Entry 3CMA (X-ray diffraction, 2.80 A resolution); this record covers chains R and 0 of the 33 polymer chains in the assembly.

Chain R:
Molecule: 50S ribosomal protein L22P
From: Haloarcula marismortui
UniProt: P10970 (RL22_HALMA); residues 0-154 here correspond to UniProt positions 1-155 (UniProt number = residue number + 1)
Chain sequence (155 residues; row label = number of the first residue in the row; numbering starts at 0):
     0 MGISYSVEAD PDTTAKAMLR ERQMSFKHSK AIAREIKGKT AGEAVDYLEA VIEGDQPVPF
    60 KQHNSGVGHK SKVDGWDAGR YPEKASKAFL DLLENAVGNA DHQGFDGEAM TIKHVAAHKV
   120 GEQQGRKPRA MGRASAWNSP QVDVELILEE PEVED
Not modelled in the structure: 0, 151-154
Metal / ion sites: Mg2+ near Gly65 (its only coordinating residue here); Na+ site 1 near Ser70 (its only coordinating residue here); Na+ site 2 near Val72 (its only coordinating residue here)

Chain 0:
Molecule: 23S ribosomal RNA
From: Haloarcula marismortui
Sequence (2923 nucleotides; each row starts with the number of its first residue):
     1 GUUGGCUACU AUGCCAGCUG GUGGAUUGCU CGGCUCAGGC GCUGAUGAAG GACGUGCCAA
    61 GCUGCGAUAA GCUGUGGGGA GCCGCACGGA GGCGAAGAAC CACAGAUUUC CGAAUGAGAA
   121 UCUCUCUAAC AAUUGCUUCG CGCAAUGAGG AACCCCGAGA ACUGAAACAU CUCAGUAUCG
   181 GGAGGAACAG AAAACGCAAC GUGAUGUCGU UAGUAACCGC GAGUGAACGC GAUACAGCCC
   241 AAACCGAAGC CCUCACGGGC AAUGUGGUGU CAGGGCUACC UCUCAUCAGC CGACCGUCUU
   301 CACGAAGUCU CUUGGAAUAG AGCGUGAUAC AGGGUGACAA CCCCGUACUG AAGACCAGUA
   361 CGCUGUGCGG UAGUGCCAGA GUAGCGGGGG UUGGAUAUCC CUCGCGAAUA ACGCAGGCAU
   421 CGACUGCGAA GGCUAAACAC AACCUGAGAC CGAUAGUGAA CAAGUAGUGU GAACGAACGC
   481 UGCAAAGUAC CCUCAGAAGG GAGGCGAAAU AGAGCAUGAA AUCAGUUGGC GAUCGAGCGA
   541 CAGGGCAUAC AAGGUCCCUU GACGAAUGAC CGAGACGCGA GUCUCCAGUA AGACUCACGG
   601 GAAGCCGAUG UUCUGUCGUA CGUUUUGAAA AACGAGCCAG GGAGUGUGUC UGUAUGGCAA
   661 GUCUAACCGG AGUAUCCGGG GAGGCACAGG GAAACCGACA UGGCCGCAGG GCUUUGCCCG
   721 AGGGCCGCCG UCUUCAAGGG CGGGGAGCCA UGUGGACACG ACCCGAAUCC GGACGAUCUA
   781 CGCAUGGACA AGAUGAAGCG UGCCGAAAGG CACGUGGAAG UCUGUUAGAG UUGGUGUCCU
   841 ACAAUACCCU CUCGUGAUCU AUGUGUAGGG GUGAAAGGCC CAUCGAGUCC GGCAACAGCU
   901 GGUUCCAAUC GAAACAUGUC GAAGCAUGAC CUCCGCCGAG GUAGUCUGUG AGGUAGAGCG
   961 ACCGAUUGGU GUGUCCGCCU CCGAGAGGAG UCGGCACACC UGUCAAACUC CAAACUUACA
  1021 GACGCUGUUU GACGCGGGGA UUCCGGUGCG CGGGGUAAGC CUGUGUACCA GGAGGGGAAC
  1081 AACCCAGAGA UAGGUUAAGG UCCCCAAGUG UGGAUUAAGU GUAAUCCUCU GAAGGUGGUC
  1141 UCGAGCCCUA GACAGCCGGG AGGUGAGCUU AGAAGCAGCU ACCCUCUAAG AAAAGCGUAA
  1201 CAGCUUACCG GCCGAGGUUU GAGGCGCCCA AAAUGAUCGG GACUCAAAUC CACCACCGAG
  1261 ACCUGUCCGU ACCACUCAUA CUGGUAAUCG AGUAGAUUGG CGCUCUAAUU GGAUGGAAGC
  1321 AGGGGCGAGA GCUCCUGUGG ACCGAUUAGU GACGAAAAUC CUGGCCAUAG UAGCAGCGAU
  1381 AGUCGGGUGA GAACCCCGAC GGCCUAAUGG AUAAGGGUUC CUCAGCACUG CUGAUCAGCU
  1441 GAGGGUUAGC CGGUCCUAAG UCUCACCGCA ACUCGACUGA GACGAAAUGG GAAACAGGUU
  1501 AAUAUUCCUG UGCCAUCAUG CAGUGAAAGU UGACGCCCUG GGGUCGAUCA CGCCGGGCAU
  1561 UCGCCCGGUC GAACCGUCCA ACUCCGUGGA AGCCGUAAUG GCAGGAAGCG GACGAACGGC
  1621 GGCAUAGGGA AACGUGAUUC AACCUGGGGC CCAUGAAAAG ACGAGCAUGA UGUCCGUACC
  1681 GAGAACCGAC ACAGGUGUCC AUGGCGGCGA AAGCCAAGGC CUGUCGGGAG CAACCAACGU
  1741 UAGGGAAUUC GGCAAGUUAG UCCCGUACCU UCGGAAGAAG GGAUGCCUGC UCCGGAACGG
  1801 AGCAGGUCGC AGUGACUCGG AAGCUCGGAC UGUCUAGUAA CAACAUAGGU GACCGCAAAU
  1861 CCGCAAGGAC UCGUACGGUC ACUGAAUCCU GCCCAGUGCA GGUAUCUGAA CACCUCGUAC
  1921 AAGAGGACGA AGGACCUGUC AACGGCGGGG GUAACUAUGA CCCUCUUAAG GUAGCGUAGU
  1981 ACCUUGCCGC AUCAGUAGCG GCUUGCAUGA AUGGAUUAAC CAGAGCUUCA CUGUCCCAAC
  2041 GUUGGGCCCG GUGAACUGUA CAUUCCAGUG CGGAGUCUGG AGACACCCAG GGGGAAGCGA
  2101 AGACCCUAUG GAGCUUUACU GCAGGCUGUC GCUGAGACGU GGUCGCCGAU GUGCAGCAUA
  2161 GGUAGGAGUC GUUACAGAGG UACCCGCGCU AGCGGGCCAC CCAGACAACA GUGAAAUACU
  2221 ACCCGUCGGU GACUGCGACU CUCACUCCGG GAGGAGGACA CCGAUAGCCG GGCAGUUUGA
  2281 CUGGGGCGGU ACGCGCUCGA AAAGAUAUCG AGCGCGCCCU AUGGUCAUCU CAGCCGGGAC
  2341 AGAGACCCGG CGAAGAGUGC AAGAGCAAAA GAUGACUUGA CAGUGUUCUU CCCAACGAGG
  2401 AACGCUGACG CGAAAGCGUG GUCUAGCGAA CCAAUUAGCC UGCUUGAUGC GGGCAAUUGA
  2461 UGACAGAAAA GCUACCCUAG GGAUAACAGA GUCGUCACUC GCAAGAGCAC AUAUCGACCG
  2521 AGUGGCUUGC UACCUCGAUG UCGGUUCCCU CCAUCCUGCC CGUGCAGAAG CGGGCAAGGG
  2581 UGAGGUUGUU CGCCUAUUAA AGGAGGUCGU GAGCUGGGUU UAGACCGUCG UGAGACAGGU
  2641 CGGCUGCUAU CUACUGGGUG UGUAAUGGUG UCUGACAAGA ACGACCGUAU AGUACGAGAG
  2701 GAACUACGGU UGGUGGCCAC UGGUGUACCG GUUGUUCGAG AGAGCACGUG CCGGGUAGCC
  2761 ACGCCACACG GGGUAAGAGC UGAACGCAUC UAAGCUCGAA ACCCACUUGG AAAAGAGACA
  2821 CCGCCGAGGU CCCGCGUACA AGACGCGGUC GAUAGACUCG GGGUGUGCGC GUCGAGGUAA
  2881 CGAGACGUUA AGCCCACGAG CACUAACAGA CCAAAGCCAU CAU
Not modelled in the structure: 1-9, 126-127, 715, 971-998, 1560, 1952-1963, 2137-2236, 2339-2343, 2665-2666, 2915-2923
Modified residues: 1MA (6-hydro-1-methyladenosine-5'-monophosphate) at position 628, OMU (o2'-methyluridine 5'-monophosphate) at position 2587, OMG (o2'-methylguanosine-5'-monophosphate) at position 2588, UR3 (3-methyluridine-5'-monophoshate) at position 2619, PSU (pseudouridine-5'-monophosphate) at position 2621
Metal / ion sites: Mg2+ site 1 near G28 (its only coordinating residue here); Na+ site 1 near C40 (its only coordinating residue here); Na+ site 2: G56, A59, G61; Sr2+ site 1 near C85 (its only coordinating residue here); Na+ site 3 near U108 (its only coordinating residue here); Na+ site 4 near C141 (its only coordinating residue here); Na+ site 5 near U146 (its only coordinating residue here); Mg2+ site 2: C162, U2276; Mg2+ site 3: A165, A167, C168; Na+ site 6: A165, A166; Mg2+ site 4 near A166 (its only coordinating residue here); Na+ site 7: C168, G2110; 37 more Na+ sites not listed; 16 more Mg2+ sites not listed; 23 more Sr2+ sites not listed
Residues lining bound ligands: 6-aminohexanoic acid / phenylalanine: G2102, A2103, C2104, A2486, G2540, U2620, PSU_2621
From the paper describing this entry:
  - binding site for the 3-nt RNA strand: C2104, G2284, G2285, A2486, A2637
  - binding site for the 3-nt RNA strand: U2541, OMG_2588, U2589, U2590, G2618, U2620
  - conformationally variable residues (loop rearrangement): G2618 to U2620, A2637
  - binding site for phenylalanine: A2486
  - contacts within the chain: U2541-G2618

Interface between chain R and chain 0:
Contacting residue pairs (132):
  Gly1(R) - G21(0)  phosphate contact
  Gly1(R) - U22(0)  hydrogen bond to the phosphate
  Ile2(R) - G20(0)  sugar contact
  Ile2(R) - G21(0)  phosphate contact
  Ser3(R) - G20(0)  hydrogen bond to the sugar
  Ser3(R) - G21(0)  hydrogen bond to the phosphate
  Ser3(R) - U510(0)  base contact
  Tyr4(R) - G500(0)  phosphate contact
  Tyr4(R) - G501(0)  hydrogen bond to the phosphate
  Ser5(R) - U19(0)  hydrogen bond to the sugar
  Ser5(R) - G20(0)  sugar contact
  Lys15(R) - G501(0)  sugar contact
  Ala16(R) - G500(0)  sugar contact
  Met17(R) - G500(0)  hydrogen bond to the sugar
  Met17(R) - G501(0)  phosphate contact
  Arg19(R) - G499(0)  phosphate contact
  Arg19(R) - G500(0)  salt bridge to the phosphate
  Gln22(R) - C1428(0)  hydrogen bond to the phosphate
  Ser24(R) - G1370(0)  hydrogen bond to the base
  Phe25(R) - C523(0)  sugar contact
  Phe25(R) - A524(0)  sugar contact
  Lys26(R) - U1368(0)  salt bridge to the phosphate
  Lys26(R) - A1369(0)  hydrogen bond to the sugar
  Lys26(R) - G1370(0)  salt bridge to the phosphate
  His27(R) - G1370(0)  base contact
  His27(R) - G2051(0)  phosphate contact
  Lys29(R) - C523(0)  phosphate contact
  Lys29(R) - A524(0)  salt bridge to the phosphate
  Arg33(R) - G525(0)  salt bridge to the phosphate
  Lys36(R) - G525(0)  phosphate contact
  Lys36(R) - U526(0)  salt bridge to the phosphate
  Lys60(R) - A11(0)  hydrogen bond to the phosphate
  Lys60(R) - U12(0)  salt bridge to the phosphate
  Gln61(R) - G13(0)  phosphate contact
  Gln61(R) - A524(0)  phosphate contact
  His62(R) - G1370(0)  salt bridge to the phosphate
  Asn63(R) - G1370(0)  hydrogen bond to the phosphate
  Asn63(R) - C2087(0)  sugar contact
  Asn63(R) - C2088(0)  phosphate contact
  Ser64(R) - A1369(0)  hydrogen bond to the phosphate
  Ser64(R) - G1370(0)  hydrogen bond to the phosphate
  Ser64(R) - C2088(0)  phosphate contact
  Gly65(R) - C2048(0)  phosphate contact
  Gly65(R) - C2088(0)  hydrogen bond to the phosphate
  Gly65(R) - A2089(0)  phosphate contact
  Val66(R) - C2088(0)  sugar contact
  Gly67(R) - C2049(0)  phosphate contact
  Gly67(R) - A2841(0)  sugar contact
  His68(R) - C2087(0)  hydrogen bond to the sugar
  His68(R) - C2088(0)  sugar contact
  His68(R) - G2657(0)  base contact
  His68(R) - G2658(0)  hydrogen bond to the sugar
  His68(R) - A2841(0)  hydrogen bond to the sugar
  His68(R) - G2842(0)  sugar contact
  Lys69(R) - C2048(0)  phosphate contact
  Lys69(R) - C2049(0)  salt bridge to the phosphate
  Ser70(R) - G2842(0)  phosphate contact
  Ser70(R) - A2843(0)  phosphate contact
  Lys71(R) - C2831(0)  hydrogen bond to the phosphate
  Lys71(R) - C2832(0)  salt bridge to the phosphate
  Gly74(R) - G2660(0)  hydrogen bond to the phosphate
  Trp75(R) - U12(0)  sugar contact
  Trp75(R) - C2086(0)  sugar contact
  Trp75(R) - U2659(0)  hydrogen bond to the sugar
  Trp75(R) - G2660(0)  phosphate contact
  Asp76(R) - C2087(0)  sugar contact
  Asp76(R) - G2658(0)  hydrogen bond to the base
  Asp76(R) - U2659(0)  hydrogen bond to the sugar
  Arg79(R) - G1370(0)  sugar contact
  Arg79(R) - U1371(0)  salt bridge to the phosphate
  Arg79(R) - C2049(0)  salt bridge to the phosphate
  Arg79(R) - G2050(0)  salt bridge to the phosphate
  Tyr80(R) - C2049(0)  phosphate contact
  Tyr80(R) - G2050(0)  hydrogen bond to the phosphate
  Pro81(R) - G2050(0)  phosphate contact
  Pro81(R) - G2051(0)  phosphate contact
  Glu82(R) - G2050(0)  hydrogen bond to the sugar
  Glu82(R) - G2051(0)  hydrogen bond to the phosphate
  Lys83(R) - G2051(0)  hydrogen bond to the phosphate
  Lys83(R) - U2052(0)  salt bridge to the phosphate
  Glu93(R) - C494(0)  sugar contact
  Asn94(R) - G499(0)  base contact
  Asn94(R) - G500(0)  hydrogen bond to the sugar
  Asn98(R) - G500(0)  base contact
  Asn98(R) - G501(0)  hydrogen bond to the sugar
  His101(R) - C492(0)  hydrogen bond to the sugar
  Gln102(R) - G501(0)  sugar contact
  His113(R) - G525(0)  hydrogen bond to the sugar
  Ala115(R) - A524(0)  sugar contact
  Ala115(R) - G525(0)  sugar contact
  Ala116(R) - A524(0)  hydrogen bond to the sugar
  His117(R) - G20(0)  base contact
  His117(R) - A524(0)  base contact
  Lys118(R) - G21(0)  sugar contact
  Val119(R) - G21(0)  sugar contact
  Val119(R) - U22(0)  sugar contact
  Gln122(R) - C1428(0)  hydrogen bond to the phosphate
  Lys126(R) - C1431(0)  hydrogen bond to the base
  Pro127(R) - A1689(0)  base contact
  Pro127(R) - C1690(0)  base contact
  Arg128(R) - U840(0)  hydrogen bond to the sugar
  Arg128(R) - A841(0)  salt bridge to the phosphate
  Arg128(R) - A843(0)  phosphate contact
  Arg128(R) - A1689(0)  hydrogen bond to the base
  Arg128(R) - A2054(0)  hydrogen bond to the base
  Arg128(R) - A2055(0)  sugar contact
  Arg128(R) - U2648(0)  base contact
  Ala129(R) - U840(0)  phosphate contact
  Ala129(R) - A841(0)  hydrogen bond to the phosphate
  Ala129(R) - A843(0)  phosphate contact
  Ala129(R) - A844(0)  phosphate contact
  Met130(R) - A841(0)  base contact
  Met130(R) - A844(0)  hydrogen bond to the phosphate
  Gly131(R) - A844(0)  base contact
  Gly131(R) - A1689(0)  base contact
  Arg132(R) - U840(0)  hydrogen bond to the sugar
  Arg132(R) - A1689(0)  hydrogen bond to the base
  Arg132(R) - A2055(0)  hydrogen bond to the sugar
  Ala133(R) - A1689(0)  base contact
  Ser134(R) - A2054(0)  hydrogen bond to the sugar
  Ser134(R) - A2055(0)  sugar contact
  Ala135(R) - A2054(0)  hydrogen bond to the sugar
  Ala135(R) - A2055(0)  phosphate contact
  Trp136(R) - A1372(0)  base contact
  Trp136(R) - G1373(0)  base contact
  Trp136(R) - U2052(0)  sugar contact
  Trp136(R) - G2053(0)  sugar contact
  Trp136(R) - A2054(0)  sugar contact
  Asn137(R) - G2053(0)  hydrogen bond to the phosphate
  Asn137(R) - A2054(0)  hydrogen bond to the phosphate
  Ser138(R) - G2053(0)  hydrogen bond to the phosphate
  Pro139(R) - G1370(0)  base contact
Interface residues without a listed pair, chain R (70 interface residues in all): Val6, Met23, Val72, Asp73, Gly78, Ala84, Asp90
Interface residues without a listed pair, chain 0 (60 interface residues in all): C491, U493, G496, A502, A1427, U1429, C2056

Overview:
70 residues of chain R face 60 of chain 0 across their interface, with 46 hydrogen bonds and 15 salt bridges.
Among the polar pairs are Ser24(R)-G1370(0), Asp76(R)-G2658(0) and Lys126(R)-C1431(0). The paper reports a
binding site for the 3-nt RNA strand at C2104(0), G2284(0) and G2285(0) among others; a binding site for
phenylalanine at A2486(0).
Here chain R is 50S ribosomal protein L22P and chain 0 is 23S ribosomal RNA, both from Haloarcula marismortui.
Entry 3CMA (The structure of CCA and CCA-Phe-Cap-Bio bound to the large ribosomal subunit of Haloarcula
marismortui) was determined by X-ray diffraction (same publication as 3CME).
